PDB entry 6R4C | X-ray diffraction, 2.04 A resolution | chain A

== Chain A ==
Protein: Aurora kinase A
From: Homo sapiens
Notes: EC 2.7.11.1
UniProtKB: O14965 (AURKA_HUMAN); residue numbers follow UniProt; this construct covers 122-403
Sequence (285 residues; each row starts with the number of its first residue):
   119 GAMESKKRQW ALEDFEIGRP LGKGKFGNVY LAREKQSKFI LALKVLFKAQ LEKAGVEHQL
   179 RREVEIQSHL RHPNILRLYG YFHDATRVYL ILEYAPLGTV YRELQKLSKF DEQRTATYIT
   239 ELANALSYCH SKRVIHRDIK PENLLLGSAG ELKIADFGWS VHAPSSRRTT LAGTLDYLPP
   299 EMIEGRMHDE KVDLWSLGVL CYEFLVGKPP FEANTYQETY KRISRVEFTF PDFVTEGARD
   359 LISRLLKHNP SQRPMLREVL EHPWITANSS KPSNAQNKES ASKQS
Unresolved in the structure: 119-126, 392-403
Modified / non-standard residues: Thr-288 (phosphothreonine; TPO)
Sequence notes: expression tag (119-121); engineered mutation Ala-290 (Cys in O14965), Ala-393 (Cys in O14965)
Metal / ion sites: Mg2+ site 1: Asn-261, Asp-274 (together with ADP); Mg2+ site 2: Asp-274 (together with ADP)
Small-molecule neighbours:
  - ADP (adenosine-5'-diphosphate): Leu-139, Gly-140, Lys-141, Gly-142, Lys-143, Phe-144, Gly-145, Val-147, Ala-160, Lys-162, Leu-194, Leu-210, Glu-211, Tyr-212, Ala-213, Thr-217, Glu-260, Asn-261, Leu-263, Asp-274
  - JRQ (ethyl 2-[(2R)-1-[(4-methylphenyl)methyl]-3-oxidanylidene-piperazin-2-yl]ethanoate): Lys-166, Leu-169, Glu-170, Glu-175, Leu-178, Arg-179, Val-182, Tyr-199, His-201, Val-206
Curated features (UniProtKB/Swiss-Prot):
  - region: His-280 to Leu-289, Gly-291 to Leu-293 (Activation segment)
  - active site: Asp-256 (Proton acceptor)
  - binding site (ATP): Lys-143, Lys-162, Glu-211 to Ala-213, Glu-260, Asn-261, Asp-274
  - modified residue: Thr-287 (Phosphothreonine), Thr-288 (Phosphothreonine), Ser-342 (Phosphoserine)
  - cross-link: Lys-258 (Glycyl lysine isopeptide (Lys-Gly) (interchain with G-Cter in SUMO2))
  - natural variant: Ser-155 (S155R: In a colorectal adenocarcinoma sample), Val-174 (V174M: In a metastatic melanoma sample)
  - mutagenesis: Lys-162 (K162R: Loss of kinase activity), Phe-165 (F165A: Decreases the interaction with phosphatase type 1 isoforms), Gly-198 (G198N: Reduces interaction with TPX2. Reduces kinase activity tenfold. Promotes interaction with the AURKB binding partners INCENP and BIRC5 that are normally not bound by AURKA), Arg-205 (R205A: Reduces ubiquitination and proteasomal degradation), Asp-274 (D274N: Abolishes cilia disassembly and kinase activity), Thr-287 (T287A: No direct effect on catalytic activity; T287E: Enhances interaction with TPX2), Thr-288 (T288A: Reduces cilia disassembly and kinase activity; T288D: Mimics phosphorylation state and increases kinase activity), Tyr-334 (Y334A: Reduces binding to MYCN), Gln-335 (Q335A: Reduces binding to MYCN), Phe-346 (F346A: Decreases the interaction with phosphatase type 1 isoforms)
What the authors report for this chain:
  - binding site for JRQ: Tyr-199

== Overview ==
Ligands of chain A: ADP and compound JRQ. Asn-261 and Asp-274 form the Mg2+ site 1. UniProt lists active-site
residue Asp-256, 8 ATP-binding residues and 10 mutagenesis sites. The paper reports a binding site for JRQ at
Tyr-199.
Chain A is Aurora kinase A (Homo sapiens); the structure, Aurora-A in complex with shape-diverse fragment 57,
was determined by X-ray diffraction, deposited together with 6R49, 6R4A, 6R4B and 6R4D.
